2XK9 - chain A; structure by X-ray diffraction, 2.35 A resolution.

# Chain A
Molecule: Checkpoint kinase 2
From: Homo sapiens
Notes: fragment: catalytic kinase domain, residues 210-531
UniProt: A8JZZ5 (A8JZZ5_HUMAN); residues 210-531 here = UniProt positions 210-531
Amino-acid sequence (322 residues; each row starts with the number of its first residue):
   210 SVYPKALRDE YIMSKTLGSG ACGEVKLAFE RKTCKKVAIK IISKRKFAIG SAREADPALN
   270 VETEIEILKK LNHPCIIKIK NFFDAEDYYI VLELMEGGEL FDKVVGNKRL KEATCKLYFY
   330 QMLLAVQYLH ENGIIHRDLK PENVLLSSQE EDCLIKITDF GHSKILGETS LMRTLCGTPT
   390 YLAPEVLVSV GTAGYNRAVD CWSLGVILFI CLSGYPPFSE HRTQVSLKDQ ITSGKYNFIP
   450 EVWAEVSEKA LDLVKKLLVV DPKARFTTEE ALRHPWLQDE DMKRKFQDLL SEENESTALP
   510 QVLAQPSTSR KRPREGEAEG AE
Not modelled in the structure: 210, 231, 254-268, 511-531
Small-molecule neighbours: XK9 (N-{4-[(1E)-N-(N-hydroxycarbamimidoyl)ethanehydrazonoyl]phenyl}-7-nitro-1H-indole-2-carboxamide): Leu-226, Val-234, Ala-247, Lys-249, Ile-251, Glu-273, Ile-299, Leu-301, Leu-303, Met-304, Glu-305, Gly-307, Glu-308, Leu-354, Thr-367, Asp-368, Phe-369, Gly-370
What the authors report for this chain:
  - binding site for XK9: Glu-273, Met-304

# In short
Chain A binds compound XK9. From the paper: a binding site for XK9 at Glu-273 and Met-304.
Chain A is Checkpoint kinase 2 (Homo sapiens); the structure, Structural analysis of checkpoint kinase 2
(Chk2) in complex with inhibitor PV1533, was determined by X-ray diffraction, deposited together with 2YCF,
2YCQ, 2YCR and 2YCS.
